Entry 6QJV (X-ray diffraction, 1.91 A resolution); this record covers chain A.

# Chain A
Molecule: Ribonucleotide reductase small subunit
Source organism: Geobacillus kaustophilus (strain HTA426)
Notes: EC 1.17.4.1
UniProt: Q5KW80 (Q5KW80_GEOKA); numbering as in UniProt (aligned over 1-302)
Chain sequence (316 residues; each row starts with the number of its first residue; numbers below 1 keep their minus sign (Met-13 is residue -13)):
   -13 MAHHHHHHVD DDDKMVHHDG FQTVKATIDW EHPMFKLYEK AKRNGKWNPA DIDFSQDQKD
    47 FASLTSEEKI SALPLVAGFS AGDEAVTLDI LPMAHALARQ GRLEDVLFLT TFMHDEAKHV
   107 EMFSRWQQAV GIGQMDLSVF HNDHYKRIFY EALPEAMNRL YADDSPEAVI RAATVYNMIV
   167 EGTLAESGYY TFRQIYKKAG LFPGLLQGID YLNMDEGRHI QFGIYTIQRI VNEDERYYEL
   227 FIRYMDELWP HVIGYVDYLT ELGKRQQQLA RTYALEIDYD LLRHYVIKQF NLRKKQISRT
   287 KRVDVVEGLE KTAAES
Unresolved in the structure: -13 to 1, 287-302
Sequence notes: initiating methionine (-13); expression tag (-12 to 0); engineered mutation Asp69 (Glu in Q5KW80)
Ion coordination: manganese (III) ion: Asp69, Glu102, His105 (together with palmitic acid); Fe ion: Glu102, Glu167, Glu202, His205 (together with palmitic acid); Mn2+ near His130 (its only coordinating residue here)
Residues lining bound ligands: manganese (iii) ion / palmitic acid: Leu61, Gly64, Phe65, Gly68, Asp69, Val72, Glu102, His105, Tyr131, Phe135, Val166, Glu167, Leu170, Ala171, Ser173, Gly174, Tyr175, Thr177, Glu202, His205, Tyr241, Val242, Leu245, Thr246, Tyr265, Leu268, Val272
Reported in the primary citation:
  - manganese (III) ion coordination: Asp69
  - manganese (III) ion coordination through a water molecule: Tyr175
  - conformationally variable residues (side-chain flip): Tyr175, Glu202
  - mutagenesis - E69D: decreased binding to FeII
  - mutagenesis - E69D: decreased catalytic activity
  - mutagenesis - E69D: decreased binding to Mn/Fe cofactor

# Overview
Chain A binds manganese (iii) ion / palmitic acid. Asp69, Glu102 and His105 coordinate a manganese (III) ion
ion. The Fe ion site is built by Glu102, Glu167, Glu202 and His205. The paper reports that E69D reduces
binding to FeII; manganese (III) ion coordination by Asp69.
Chain A is Ribonucleotide reductase small subunit (Geobacillus kaustophilus (strain HTA426)); the structure,
R2-like ligand-binding oxidase E69D mutant with aerobically reconstituted Mn/Fe cofactor, was determined by
X-ray diffraction (same publication as 6QK0, 6QK1 and 6QK2).
